PDB entry 8KH4 | electron microscopy, 3.10 A resolution | chains B and E of the 5 polymer chains in the assembly

Chain B:
Protein: Guanine nucleotide-binding protein G(olf) subunit alpha, Guanine nucleotide-binding protein G(s) subunit alpha isoforms short
Source organism: Homo sapiens
UniProtKB: chimeric construct of P38405, P63092: residues 5-195 from P38405 (GNAL_HUMAN) positions 7-66 (offset varies); residues 204-394 from P63092 positions 204-394 (same numbers)
Chain sequence (249 residues; each row starts with the number of its first residue; note: 141 numbers in that range are skipped by the numbering (no residue carries them; nothing is unmodelled there)):
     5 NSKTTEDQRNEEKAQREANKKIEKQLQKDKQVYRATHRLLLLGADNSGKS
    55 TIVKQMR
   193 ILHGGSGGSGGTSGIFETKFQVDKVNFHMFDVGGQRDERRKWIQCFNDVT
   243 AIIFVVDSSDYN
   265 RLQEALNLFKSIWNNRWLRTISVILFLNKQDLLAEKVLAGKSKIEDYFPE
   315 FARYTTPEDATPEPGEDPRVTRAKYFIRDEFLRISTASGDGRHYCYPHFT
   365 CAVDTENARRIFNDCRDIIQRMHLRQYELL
Unresolved in the structure: 5-11, 193-206
Construct notes: engineered mutation Arg13 (Gly15 in P38405), Asn14 (Val16 in P38405), Glu15 (Asp17 in P38405), Ala18 (Glu20 in P38405), Gln19 (Arg21 in P38405), Asp33 (Glu35 in P38405), Lys34 (Arg36 in P38405), Gln35 (Leu37 in P38405), Val36 (Ala38 in P38405), Arg38 (Lys40 in P38405), Asp49 (Gly51 in P38405), Asn50 (Glu52 in P38405), Asp249 (Ala in P63092), Asp252 (Ser in P63092), Ala372 (Ile in P63092), Ile375 (Val in P63092); linker (196-203)

Chain E:
Protein: Nanobody 35
Source organism: Lama glama
Notes: antibody fragment or engineered binder
Chain sequence (160 residues; each row starts with the number of its first residue; numbers below 1 keep their minus sign (Met-21 is residue -21)):
   -21 MKYLLPTAAAGLLLLAAQPAMAQVQLQESGGGLVQPGGSLRLSCAASGFT
    29 FSNYKMNWVRQAPGKGLEWVSDISQSGASISYTGSVKGRFTISRDNAKNT
    79 LYLQMNSLKPEDTAVYYCARCPAPFTRDCFDVTSTTYAYRGQGTQVTVSS
   129 HHHHHHEPEA
Unresolved in the structure: -21 to 0, 128-138
Disulfides: Cys22-Cys96, Cys99-Cys107

Interface between chain B and chain E:
Pairs across the interface - 23 pairs, chain B then chain E:
  Asp229(B) - Thr111(E)
  Asp229(B) - Ser112(E)  hydrogen bond (side chain-backbone)
  Glu230(B) - Thr111(E)
  Glu230(B) - Thr114(E)
  Glu230(B) - Tyr115(E)
  Arg231(B) - Phe108(E)
  Arg232(B) - Pro100(E)
  Arg232(B) - Phe108(E)
  Arg232(B) - Tyr115(E)
  Gln267(B) - Trp47(E)
  Asn271(B) - Trp47(E)
  Leu272(B) - Phe108(E)  hydrophobic
  Ser275(B) - Asp106(E)
  Ser275(B) - Cys107(E)  hydrogen bond (side chain-backbone)
  Ser275(B) - Phe108(E)
  Asn278(B) - Arg105(E)
  Asn278(B) - Asp106(E)
  Asn279(B) - Asp106(E)
  Asp310(B) - Ser63(E)
  Tyr311(B) - Gly62(E)
  Tyr311(B) - Ser63(E)
  Pro313(B) - Gly62(E)
  Ser352(B) - Arg105(E)
Also at the interface, not in a pair above, chain B (21 interface residues in all): Arg228, Ile235, Lys274, Ile276, Arg280, Arg283, Phe312
Also at the interface, not in a pair above, chain E (17 interface residues in all): Lys33, Thr61, Lys65, Val110, Ala116

Overview:
21 residues of chain B face 17 of chain E across their interface; the contacts include 2 hydrogen bonds. Among
the polar pairs are Asp229(B)-Ser112(E) and Ser275(B)-Cys107(E).
Chain B is Guanine nucleotide-binding protein G(olf) subunit alpha, Guanine nucleotide-binding protein G(s)
subunit alpha isoforms short (Homo sapiens) and chain E is Nanobody 35 (Lama glama); the structure, Cryo-EM
structure of the GPR161-Gs complex, was determined by electron microscopy (same publication as 8KH5 and 8KGK).
